PDB entry 8E8X | electron microscopy, 2.91 A resolution | chains 1 and 3 of the 6 polymer chains in the assembly

[Chain 1]
Name: Capsid protein VP1
Source organism: Human poliovirus 3 strain Sabin
Reference sequence: B2X7G8 (B2X7G8_9ENTO); residues 24-302 here correspond to UniProt positions 22-300 (UniProt number = residue number - 2)
Sequence (279 residues; each row starts with the number of its first residue):
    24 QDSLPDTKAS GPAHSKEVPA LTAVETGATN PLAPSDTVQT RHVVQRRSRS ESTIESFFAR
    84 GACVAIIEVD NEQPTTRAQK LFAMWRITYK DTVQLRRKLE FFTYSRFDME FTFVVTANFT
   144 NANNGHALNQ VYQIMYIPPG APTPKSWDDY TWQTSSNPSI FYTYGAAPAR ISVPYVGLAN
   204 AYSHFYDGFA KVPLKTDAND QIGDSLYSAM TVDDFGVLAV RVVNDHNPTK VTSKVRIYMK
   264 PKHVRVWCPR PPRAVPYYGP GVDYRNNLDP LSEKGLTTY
Not modelled in the structure: 24

[Chain 3]
Name: Capsid protein VP3
Source organism: Human poliovirus 3 strain Sabin
Reference sequence: A0A2H4WRH7 (A0A2H4WRH7_9ENTO); residues 1-235 here correspond to UniProt positions 341-575 (UniProt number = residue number + 340)
Sequence (235 residues; row label = number of the first residue in the row):
     1 GLPVLNTPGS NQYLTSDNHQ SPCAIPEFDV TPPIDIPGEV KNMMELAEID TMIPLNLEST
    61 KRNTMDMYRV TLSDSADLSQ PILCLSLSPA FDPRLSHTML GEVLNYYTHW AGSLKFTFLF
   121 CGSMMATGKI LVAYAPPGAQ PPTSRKEAML GTHVIWDLGL QSSCTMVVPW ISNVTYRQTT
   181 QDSFTEGGYI SMFYQTRIVV PLSTPKSMSM LGFVSACNDF SVRLLRDTTH ISQSA

[Interface between chain 1 and chain 3]
Contacting residue pairs - 166 pairs, chain 1 then chain 3:
  Leu27(1) with Asn218(3); Asp219(3); Ser221(3)
  Pro28(1) with Asn218(3)
  Ala43(1) with Cys164(3); Thr165(3), hydrogen bond (backbone-backbone)
  Leu44(1) with Trp156(3); Gln161(3); Ser163(3)
  Thr45(1) with Gln161(3); Ser162(3); Ser163(3), hydrogen bond (backbone-backbone); Thr165(3)
  Val47(1) with Thr117(3); Leu119(3), hydrophobic; Ser163(3)
  Glu48(1) with Leu119(3); Ser162(3)
  Thr52(1) with Glu48(3); Asp50(3), hydrogen bond (side chain-backbone); Lys115(3); Ser215(3)
  Asn53(1) with Lys115(3); Thr165(3), hydrogen bond
  Leu55(1) with Lys115(3); Thr165(3); Val167(3), hydrophobic; Cys217(3)
  Pro57(1) with Ser113(3); Val167(3), hydrophobic
  Thr60(1) with Val154(3)
  Val61(1) with Thr152(3)
  Arg70(1) with Ala111(3), hydrogen bond (side chain-backbone); Gly112(3); Tyr176(3); Asp219(3), hydrogen bond (side chain-backbone); Phe220(3); Ser221(3), hydrogen bond
  Ser71(1) with Ser221(3)
  Arg72(1) with Asn42(3), hydrogen bond (backbone-side chain); Met44(3); Glu48(3), salt bridge; Cys217(3), hydrogen bond (side chain-backbone); Asn218(3), hydrogen bond (side chain-backbone); Phe220(3), hydrogen bond (side chain-backbone)
  Glu74(1) with Tyr107(3), hydrogen bond (backbone-side chain); Arg223(3)
  Ser75(1) with Asn42(3), hydrogen bond; Met43(3), hydrogen bond (backbone-backbone); Met44(3), hydrogen bond (side chain-backbone); Tyr107(3)
  Thr76(1) with Lys41(3); Asn42(3)
  Ile77(1) with Val40(3); Lys41(3); Met43(3), hydrophobic
  Ser79(1) with Leu225(3)
  Phe80(1) with Tyr107(3); Leu225(3), hydrophobic
  Arg83(1) with Thr15(3); Leu225(3)
  Gly84(1) with Thr15(3), hydrogen bond (backbone-backbone)
  Asp114(1) with Gln233(3), hydrogen bond (backbone-side chain)
  Thr115(1) with Gln233(3)
  Val116(1) with Ile231(3), hydrophobic; Gln233(3)
  Gln117(1) with Asp227(3), hydrogen bond
  Arg120(1) with Glu102(3), salt bridge; Tyr106(3), hydrogen bond; Ile231(3)
  Lys121(1) with Tyr106(3)
  Phe124(1) with Met43(3), hydrophobic; Leu46(3), hydrophobic; Met99(3), hydrophobic; Tyr106(3), hydrophobic
  Phe125(1) with Val40(3), hydrophobic; Met43(3), hydrophobic
  Arg129(1) with Val30(3); Thr31(3), hydrogen bond (side chain-backbone); Pro32(3); Pro33(3)
  Glu133(1) with His19(3); Ser21(3)
  Thr135(1) with Tyr13(3), hydrogen bond
  Pro181(1) with Ala24(3)
  Ala190(1) with Asn11(3)
  Pro191(1) with Asn11(3)
  Arg193(1) with Tyr13(3); Asp17(3), salt bridge; His19(3); Ser21(3); Pro22(3)
  Ile194(1) with Ser21(3); Pro22(3)
  Ser195(1) with Ser21(3), hydrogen bond; Pro22(3), hydrogen bond (backbone-backbone); Cys23(3); Ala24(3), hydrogen bond (backbone-backbone)
  Val196(1) with Ile25(3), hydrophobic
  Pro197(1) with Cys23(3); Phe28(3), hydrophobic
  Tyr198(1) with Phe28(3); Val30(3), hydrophobic
  Val199(1) with Phe28(3), hydrophobic
  Gly200(1) with Thr31(3), hydrogen bond (backbone-side chain)
  Leu201(1) with Thr31(3)
  Ala202(1) with Thr31(3)
  Asn203(1) with Thr31(3); Pro32(3), hydrogen bond (side chain-backbone); Ile34(3)
  Ala204(1) with Ile36(3), hydrophobic
  Tyr261(1) with Tyr13(3)
  Lys263(1) with Asp17(3), hydrogen bond (side chain-backbone)
  Arg268(1) with Pro33(3); Glu39(3), salt bridge
  Val269(1) with Glu39(3); Val40(3), hydrogen bond (backbone-backbone)
  Trp270(1) with Ile36(3), hydrogen bond (side chain-backbone); Gly38(3); Glu39(3)
  Cys271(1) with Pro37(3), hydrogen bond (side chain-backbone); Gly38(3), hydrogen bond (backbone-backbone)
  Pro272(1) with Val40(3); Leu46(3), hydrophobic
  Pro275(1) with Glu102(3)
  Asp292(1) with Asn63(3)
  Pro293(1) with Asn63(3); His97(3), hydrogen bond (backbone-side chain)
  Leu294(1) with Pro54(3), hydrophobic; Leu57(3), hydrophobic; Arg62(3), hydrogen bond (backbone-side chain); Asn63(3), hydrogen bond (backbone-side chain); Met67(3), hydrophobic; Pro93(3); His97(3)
  Ser295(1) with Leu57(3); Arg62(3); Pro93(3)
  Glu296(1) with Leu57(3); Arg62(3)
  Lys297(1) with Asn56(3); Leu57(3), hydrogen bond (backbone-backbone); Glu58(3); Pro93(3); Arg94(3)
  Gly298(1) with Glu58(3); Arg94(3), hydrogen bond (backbone-side chain)
  Leu299(1) with Leu55(3); Asn56(3); Glu58(3), hydrogen bond (backbone-side chain); Ile82(3); Leu83(3); Cys84(3), hydrogen bond (backbone-backbone); Arg94(3)
  Thr300(1) with Pro81(3); Cys84(3)
  Thr301(1) with Cys84(3); Arg94(3), hydrogen bond (backbone-side chain)
  Tyr302(1) with Cys84(3); Leu85(3); Ser86(3), hydrogen bond (backbone-side chain); Arg94(3), hydrogen bond (backbone-side chain); Pro141(3), hydrophobic; Pro142(3), hydrogen bond (side chain-backbone); Tyr189(3), hydrophobic; Ser191(3)
Interface residues without a listed pair, chain 1 (80 interface residues in all): Ala46, Ala56, Ala82, Tyr127, Val137, Tyr159, Ala189, Arg273, Val278, Tyr280, Leu291
Interface residues without a listed pair, chain 3 (95 interface residues in all): Ser16, Asn18, Ile49, Ser59, Val70, Asp92, Val103, Asp157, Pro169, Ile190, Phe213, Val222, Thr228, His230, Ser232

[Overview]
Chain 1 and chain 3 form an interface of 80 and 95 residues respectively, with 42 hydrogen bonds and 4 salt
bridges. Polar contacts include Arg72(1)-Glu48(3), Arg120(1)-Glu102(3) and Arg193(1)-Asp17(3).
Here chain 1 is Capsid protein VP1 and chain 3 is Capsid protein VP3, both from Human poliovirus 3 strain
Sabin. Entry 8E8X (9H2 Fab-Sabin poliovirus 3 complex) was determined by electron microscopy, deposited
together with 8E8L, 8E8R, 8E8S, 8E8Y and 8E8Z.
